1JYF - chain A; structure by X-ray diffraction, 3.00 A resolution.

Chain A:
Molecule: Lactose Operon Repressor
Source organism: Escherichia coli
Notes: fragment: c-terminal deletion
UniProt: P03023 (LACI_ECOLI); numbering as in UniProt (aligned over 1-349)
Chain sequence (349 residues; numbered 1 to 349; the number before each row is that of its first residue):
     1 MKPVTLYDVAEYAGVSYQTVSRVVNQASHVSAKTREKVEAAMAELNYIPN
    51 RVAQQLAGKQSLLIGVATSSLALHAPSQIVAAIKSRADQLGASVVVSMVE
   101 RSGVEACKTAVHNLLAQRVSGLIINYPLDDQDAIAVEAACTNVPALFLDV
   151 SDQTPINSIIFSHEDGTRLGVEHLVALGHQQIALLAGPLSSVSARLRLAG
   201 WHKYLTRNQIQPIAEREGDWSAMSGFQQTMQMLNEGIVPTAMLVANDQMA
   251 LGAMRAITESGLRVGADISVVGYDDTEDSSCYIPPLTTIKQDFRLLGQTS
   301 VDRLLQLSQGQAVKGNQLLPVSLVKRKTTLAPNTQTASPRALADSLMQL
Disordered / not traced: 1-61, 334-349
Swiss-Prot annotation at these positions:
  - DNA-binding region: L6 to N25 (H-T-H motif)
  - natural variant: Y282 (Y282D: In T41 mutant)
  - mutagenesis: Y17 (Y17H: Broadening of specificity), R22 (R22N: Recognizes an operator variant)

Summary:
UniProt lists 2 mutagenesis sites.
Chain A is Lactose Operon Repressor (Escherichia coli); the structure, Structure of the Dimeric Lac Repressor
with an 11-residue C-terminal Deletion, was determined by X-ray diffraction (same publication as 1JYE).
